PDB entry 5BS8 | X-ray diffraction, 2.40 A resolution | chains A and C of the 8 polymer chains in the assembly

[Chain A (and C)]
Name: DNA gyrase subunit A
From: Mycobacterium tuberculosis (strain ATCC 25618 / H37Rv)
Notes: EC 5.99.1.3; fragment: GyrA tower and C-gate domains; chain C of this document is another copy of the same molecule, construct and numbering; everything in this record applies to it too
Reference sequence: P9WG47 (GYRA_MYCTU); numbering as in UniProt (aligned over 2-500)
Amino-acid sequence (503 residues; row label = number of the first residue in the row):
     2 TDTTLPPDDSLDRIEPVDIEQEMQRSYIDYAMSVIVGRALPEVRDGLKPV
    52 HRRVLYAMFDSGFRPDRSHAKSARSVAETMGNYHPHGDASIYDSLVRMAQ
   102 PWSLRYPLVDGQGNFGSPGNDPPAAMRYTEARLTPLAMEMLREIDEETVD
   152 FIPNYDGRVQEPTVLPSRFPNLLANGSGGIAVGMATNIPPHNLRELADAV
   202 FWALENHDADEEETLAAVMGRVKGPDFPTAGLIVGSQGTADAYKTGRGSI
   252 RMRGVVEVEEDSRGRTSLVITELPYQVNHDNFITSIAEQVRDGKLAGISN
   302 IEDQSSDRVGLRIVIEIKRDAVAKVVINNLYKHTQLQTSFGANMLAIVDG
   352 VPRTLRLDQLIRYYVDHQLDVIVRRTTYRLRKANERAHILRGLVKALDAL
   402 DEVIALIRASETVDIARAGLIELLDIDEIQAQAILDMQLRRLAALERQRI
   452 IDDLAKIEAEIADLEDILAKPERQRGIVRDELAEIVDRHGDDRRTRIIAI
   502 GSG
Not modelled in the structure: 2-14, 502-504
Sequence notes: expression tag (501-504)
Modified residues: Y129 (O-phosphotyrosine; PTR)
UniProt features mapped onto this chain:
  - active site: Y129 (O-(5'-phospho-DNA)-tyrosine intermediate)
  - modified residue: T2 (N-acetylthreonine)
  - natural variant: A90 (A90V: Confers ciprofloxacin resistance, in clinical isolate), S91 (S91P: Confers ciprofloxacin resistance, in clinical isolate), D94 (D94A: Confers ciprofloxacin resistance, in clinical isolate; D94G: Confers ciprofloxacin resistance, in clinical isolate; D94H: Confers ciprofloxacin resistance, in clinical isolate ...)
  - mutagenesis: T80 (T80A: Slight resistance to fluoroquinolones. Hypersusceptibile, 2- to 14-fold higher sensitivity to fluoroquinolones, 2- to 8-fold more efficient in fluoroquinolone-induced DNA cleavage ...), G88 (G88A: Confers fluoroquinolone resistance, IC(50) is 2- to 26-fold higher than wild-type ...), A90 to D94 (80-fold increased resistance to fluoroquinolones, 32- to 64-fold reduction in fluoroquinolone-induced DNA cleavage), A90 (A90G: 4- to 16-fold more efficient in fluoroquinolone-induced DNA cleavage alone ...), D94 (D94G/H: 25- 45-fold increased resistance to fluoroquinolones, 4- to 8-fold reduction in fluoroquinolone-induced DNA cleavage ...)
From the paper describing this entry:
  - binding site for DNA substrate 24-mer GGTCATGAATGACTATGCACGTAA: Y129, I181
  - catalytic residues: Y129
  - conformationally variable residues (side-chain flip): D89
  - Mg2+ coordination through a water molecule: D94

[Interface between chain A and chain C]
Contacting residue pairs (66; chain A residue first):
  K72(A) - G82(C)
  A74(A) - A78(C)
  A74(A) - M81(C)  hydrophobic
  R75(A) - A78(C)
  R75(A) - N83(C)
  A78(A) - A74(C)
  A78(A) - R75(C)
  A78(A) - A78(C)  hydrophobic
  E79(A) - R75(C)  salt bridge
  M81(A) - A74(C)  hydrophobic
  G82(A) - K72(C)
  N83(A) - R75(C)
  H87(A) - R128(C)
  G88(A) - R128(C)
  D89(A) - M127(C)
  D89(A) - R128(C)  salt bridge
  M127(A) - D89(C)
  R128(A) - H87(C)
  R128(A) - G88(C)
  R128(A) - D89(C)  salt bridge
  L401(A) - R409(C)
  D402(A) - R409(C)  salt bridge
  I405(A) - I405(C)  hydrophobic
  I408(A) - L440(C)
  I408(A) - A444(C)
  R409(A) - L401(C)
  R409(A) - D402(C)  salt bridge
  R409(A) - L443(C)
  R409(A) - A445(C)  hydrogen bond (backbone-backbone)
  S411(A) - A444(C)
  S411(A) - A445(C)  hydrogen bond (backbone-backbone)
  E412(A) - L446(C)
  T413(A) - A444(C)
  V414(A) - E447(C)
  Q433(A) - R441(C)  hydrogen bond
  I435(A) - L440(C)
  L436(A) - Q439(C)
  L436(A) - L440(C)
  L436(A) - R441(C)  hydrogen bond (backbone-backbone)
  D437(A) - Q439(C)  hydrogen bond (backbone-side chain)
  D437(A) - R441(C)  salt bridge
  M438(A) - Q439(C)
  M438(A) - L440(C)  hydrogen bond (backbone-backbone)
  Q439(A) - L436(C)
  Q439(A) - D437(C)  hydrogen bond (side chain-backbone)
  Q439(A) - M438(C)
  L440(A) - I408(C)
  L440(A) - I435(C)
  L440(A) - L436(C)  hydrogen bond (backbone-backbone)
  L440(A) - M438(C)  hydrogen bond (backbone-backbone)
  L440(A) - L440(C)  hydrophobic
  R441(A) - V414(C)
  R441(A) - Q433(C)  hydrogen bond
  R441(A) - L436(C)  hydrogen bond (backbone-backbone)
  R441(A) - D437(C)  salt bridge
  L443(A) - I408(C)
  L443(A) - R409(C)
  A444(A) - I408(C)
  A444(A) - S411(C)
  A444(A) - T413(C)
  A444(A) - V414(C)  hydrophobic
  A445(A) - S411(C)  hydrogen bond (backbone-backbone)
  A445(A) - E412(C)
  L446(A) - E412(C)  hydrogen bond (backbone-backbone)
  E447(A) - V414(C)
  R448(A) - R409(C)  hydrogen bond (side chain-backbone)
Also at the interface, not in a pair above, chain A (40 interface residues in all): S69, A90, Y156, R159
Also at the interface, not in a pair above, chain C (38 interface residues in all): E79, A90, Y156, R159

[In short]
The interface between chain A and chain C involves 40 residues on one side and 38 on the other; the contacts
include 14 hydrogen bonds and 7 salt bridges. Polar contacts include E79(A)-R75(C), D89(A)-R128(C) and
D402(A)-R409(C). The paper reports the catalytic residue Y129(A); a binding site for DNA substrate 24-mer
GGTCATGAATGACTATGCACGTAA at Y129(A) and I181(A).
Both chains are DNA gyrase subunit A (Mycobacterium tuberculosis (strain ATCC 25618 / H37Rv)). Entry 5BS8
(Crystal structure of a topoisomerase II complex) was determined by X-ray diffraction (same publication as
5BTA, 5BTC, 5BTD, 5BTF, 5BTG, 5BTI, 5BTL and 5BTN).
